Entry 6RF2 (electron microscopy, 4.20 A resolution (low resolution: residue-level contacts below are approximate; hydrogen-bond / salt-bridge calls are withheld)); this record covers chains B and b of the 5 polymer chains in the assembly.

== Chain B (and b) ==
Protein: Tubulin beta-2B chain
Source organism: Bos taurus
Notes: chain b of this document is another copy of the same molecule, construct and numbering; everything in this record applies to it too
Reference sequence: Q6B856 (TBB2B_BOVIN); residues 1-429 here = UniProt positions 1-429
Amino-acid sequence (429 residues; each row starts with the number of its first residue):
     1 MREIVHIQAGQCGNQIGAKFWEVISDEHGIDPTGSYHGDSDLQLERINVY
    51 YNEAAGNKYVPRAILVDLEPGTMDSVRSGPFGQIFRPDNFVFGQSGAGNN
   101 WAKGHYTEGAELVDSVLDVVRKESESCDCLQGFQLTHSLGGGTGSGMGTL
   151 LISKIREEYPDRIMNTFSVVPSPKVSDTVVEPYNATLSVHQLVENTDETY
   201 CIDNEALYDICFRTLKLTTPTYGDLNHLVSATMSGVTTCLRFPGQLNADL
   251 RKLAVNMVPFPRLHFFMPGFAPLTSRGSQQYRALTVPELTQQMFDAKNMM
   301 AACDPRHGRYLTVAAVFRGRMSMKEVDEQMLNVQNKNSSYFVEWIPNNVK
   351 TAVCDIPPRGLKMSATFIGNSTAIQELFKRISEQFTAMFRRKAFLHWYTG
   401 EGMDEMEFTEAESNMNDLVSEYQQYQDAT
Construct notes: conflict Ala55 (Thr in Q6B856), Val170 (Met in Q6B856), Ala296 (Ser in Q6B856), Val316 (Ile in Q6B856)
Ligand contacts: GDP (guanosine-5'-diphosphate): Gly10, Gln11, Cys12, Gln15, Ala97, Ser138, Gly141, Gly142, Thr143, Gly144, Ser145, Val169, Asp177, Thr178, Asn204, Tyr222, Asn226
Curated features (UniProtKB/Swiss-Prot):
  - motif: Met1 to Ile4 (MREI motif)
  - binding site (GTP): Gln11, Glu69, Ser138, Gly142, Thr143, Gly144, Asn204, Asn226
  - binding site (Mg(2+)): Glu69
  - modified residue: Ser40 (Phosphoserine), Lys58 (N6-acetyllysine), Ser172 (Phosphoserine), Thr285 (Phosphothreonine), Thr290 (Phosphothreonine), Arg318 (Omega-N-methylarginine)
  - cross-link (Glycyl lysine isopeptide (Lys-Gly)): Lys58 (interchain with G-Cter in ubiquitin), Lys324 (interchain with G-Cter in ubiquitin)

== Interface between chain B and chain b ==
Pairs across the interface - 15 pairs, chain B then chain b:
  Ala54(B) - Arg282(b)
  Ala54(B) - Ala283(b)
  Ala55(B) - Arg282(b)
  Ala55(B) - Ala283(b)
  Ala55(B) - Leu284(b)
  Lys58(B) - Gln280(b)
  Val60(B) - Tyr281(b)
  Gln83(B) - Tyr281(b)
  Ile84(B) - Tyr281(b)
  Phe85(B) - Tyr281(b)
  Arg86(B) - Tyr281(b)
  Pro87(B) - Gly277(b)
  Pro87(B) - Tyr281(b)
  Glu125(B) - Gln291(b)
  Glu125(B) - Lys336(b)
Also at the interface, not in a pair above, chain B (11 interface residues in all): Glu53

== Summary ==
The interface between chain B and chain b involves 11 residues on one side and 8 on the other. Chain B binds
GDP. UniProt lists 8 GTP-binding residues and Mg2+-binding residue Glu69(B) on chain B.
Both chains are Tubulin beta-2B chain (Bos taurus). Entry 6RF2 (Cryo-EM structure of the C-terminal DC repeat
(CDC) of human doublecortin (DCX) bound to 13-protofilament GDP.Pi-microtubule) was determined by electron
microscopy, deposited together with 6REV and 6RFD.
